Entry 5NZ7 (X-ray diffraction, 2.30 A resolution); this record covers chains A and B.

Chain A (and B):
Protein: Cellodextrin phosphorylase
Organism: Clostridium thermocellum
Notes: chain B of this document is another copy of the same molecule, construct and numbering; everything in this record applies to it too
UniProt: Q93HT8 (Q93HT8_CLOTM); numbering as in UniProt (aligned over 1-984)
Sequence (1009 residues; each row starts with the number of its first residue; numbers below 1 keep their minus sign (Met-24 is residue -24)):
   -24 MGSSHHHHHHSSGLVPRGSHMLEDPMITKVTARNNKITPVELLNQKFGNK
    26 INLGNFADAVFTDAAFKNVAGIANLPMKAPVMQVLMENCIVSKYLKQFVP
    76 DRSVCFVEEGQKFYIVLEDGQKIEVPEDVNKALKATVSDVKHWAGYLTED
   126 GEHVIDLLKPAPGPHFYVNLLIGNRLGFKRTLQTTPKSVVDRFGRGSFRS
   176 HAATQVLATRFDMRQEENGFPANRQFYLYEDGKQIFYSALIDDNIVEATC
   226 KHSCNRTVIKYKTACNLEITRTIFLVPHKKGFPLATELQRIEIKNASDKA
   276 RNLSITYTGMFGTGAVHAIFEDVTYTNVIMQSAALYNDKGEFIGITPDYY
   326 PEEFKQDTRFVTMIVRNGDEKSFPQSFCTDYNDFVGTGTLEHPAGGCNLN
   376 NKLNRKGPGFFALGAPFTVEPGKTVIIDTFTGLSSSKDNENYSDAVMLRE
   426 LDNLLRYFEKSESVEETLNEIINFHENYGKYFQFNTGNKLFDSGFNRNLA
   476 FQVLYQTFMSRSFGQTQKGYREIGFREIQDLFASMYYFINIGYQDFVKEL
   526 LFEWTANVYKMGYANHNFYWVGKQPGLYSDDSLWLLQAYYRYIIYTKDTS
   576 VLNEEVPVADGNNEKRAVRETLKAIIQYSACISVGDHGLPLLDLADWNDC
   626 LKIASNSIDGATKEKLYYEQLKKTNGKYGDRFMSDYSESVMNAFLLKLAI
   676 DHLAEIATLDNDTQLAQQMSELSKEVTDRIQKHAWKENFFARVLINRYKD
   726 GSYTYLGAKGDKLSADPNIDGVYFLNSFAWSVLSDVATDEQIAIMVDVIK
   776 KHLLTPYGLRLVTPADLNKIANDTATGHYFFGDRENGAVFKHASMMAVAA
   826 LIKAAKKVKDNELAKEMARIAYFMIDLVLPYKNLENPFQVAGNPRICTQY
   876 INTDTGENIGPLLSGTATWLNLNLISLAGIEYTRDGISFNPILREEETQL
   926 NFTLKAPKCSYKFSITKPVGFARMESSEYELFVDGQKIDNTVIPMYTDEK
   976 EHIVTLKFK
Disordered / not traced: -24 to 0 (chain B: -24 to 0, 650-652, 796-798)
Differences from the reference sequence: initiating methionine (-24); expression tag (-23 to 0)
What the authors report for this chain:
  - catalytic residues: Asp624 (proposed by the authors, not directly observed)

How chain A and chain B interact:
Contacting residue pairs (185; chain A residue first):
  Met1(A) - Asp313(B)
  Ile2(A) - Tyr311(B)
  Ile2(A) - Ile318(B)  hydrophobic
  Ile2(A) - Leu423(B)
  Thr3(A) - Ala309(B)
  Thr3(A) - Leu310(B)
  Thr3(A) - Tyr311(B)  hydrogen bond (backbone-backbone)
  Lys4(A) - Ala309(B)
  Lys4(A) - Asp323(B)  salt bridge
  Lys4(A) - Asp419(B)  salt bridge
  Val5(A) - Ala308(B)
  Val5(A) - Ala309(B)  hydrogen bond (backbone-backbone)
  Val5(A) - Leu378(B)
  Thr6(A) - Gln306(B)
  Thr6(A) - Ser307(B)
  Thr6(A) - Ala308(B)
  Thr6(A) - Asp323(B)
  Thr6(A) - Leu378(B)
  Ala7(A) - Gln306(B)
  Ala7(A) - Ser307(B)  hydrogen bond (backbone-backbone)
  Ala7(A) - Leu378(B)
  Ala7(A) - Asn379(B)
  Ala7(A) - Arg380(B)
  Arg8(A) - Gln306(B)  hydrogen bond
  Arg8(A) - Arg380(B)  hydrogen bond (side chain-backbone)
  Phe36(A) - Asn375(B)
  Phe36(A) - Asn376(B)  hydrogen bond (backbone-side chain)
  Thr37(A) - Asn376(B)
  Asp38(A) - Gln350(B)
  Asp38(A) - Asn376(B)
  Ala39(A) - Tyr311(B)  hydrogen bond (backbone-side chain)
  Ala39(A) - Phe317(B)  hydrophobic
  Ala39(A) - Gln350(B)  hydrogen bond (backbone-backbone)
  Ala39(A) - Phe352(B)  hydrophobic
  Ala39(A) - Asn376(B)
  Phe41(A) - Tyr311(B)
  Phe41(A) - Phe352(B)  hydrophobic
  Phe41(A) - Asn376(B)
  Gln58(A) - Asp358(B)  hydrogen bond (side chain-backbone)
  Gln58(A) - Asn375(B)  hydrogen bond
  Met61(A) - Asn373(B)  hydrogen bond (backbone-side chain)
  Glu62(A) - Gly361(B)
  Glu62(A) - Thr362(B)  hydrogen bond (side chain-backbone)
  Glu62(A) - Ala369(B)
  Ser67(A) - Asn373(B)
  Leu133(A) - Thr362(B)  hydrogen bond (backbone-side chain)
  Arg185(A) - Arg185(B)
  Arg185(A) - Asp187(B)  salt bridge
  Phe186(A) - Phe186(B)
  Phe186(A) - Ile294(B)
  Phe186(A) - Phe295(B)
  Asp187(A) - Arg185(B)  salt bridge
  Asp187(A) - Phe195(B)
  Asp187(A) - Ile294(B)
  Asp187(A) - Val298(B)
  Met188(A) - Phe286(B)
  Met188(A) - Thr288(B)
  Met188(A) - Val298(B)
  Met188(A) - Asn302(B)  hydrogen bond (backbone-side chain)
  Met188(A) - Pro383(B)
  Arg189(A) - Tyr356(B)
  Arg189(A) - Asn357(B)  hydrogen bond
  Gln190(A) - Thr299(B)  hydrogen bond
  Gln190(A) - Asn302(B)  hydrogen bond
  Glu191(A) - Asn357(B)  hydrogen bond
  Phe195(A) - Asp187(B)
  Gly207(A) - Cys64(B)
  Phe286(A) - Met188(B)
  Thr288(A) - Met188(B)
  Ile294(A) - Phe186(B)
  Ile294(A) - Asp187(B)
  Phe295(A) - Phe186(B)  hydrophobic
  Phe295(A) - Phe295(B)  hydrophobic
  Phe295(A) - Gly494(B)
  Phe295(A) - Tyr495(B)
  Asp297(A) - Arg809(B)  salt bridge
  Val298(A) - Asp187(B)
  Val298(A) - Met188(B)
  Val298(A) - Thr491(B)
  Thr299(A) - Gln190(B)  hydrogen bond
  Thr299(A) - Thr491(B)
  Thr299(A) - Arg809(B)
  Tyr300(A) - His803(B)  hydrogen bond
  Tyr300(A) - Tyr804(B)
  Tyr300(A) - Arg809(B)
  Asn302(A) - Met188(B)  hydrogen bond (side chain-backbone)
  Asn302(A) - Gln190(B)  hydrogen bond
  Val303(A) - Tyr804(B)  hydrophobic
  Val303(A) - Phe805(B)
  Ile304(A) - His803(B)
  Ile304(A) - Phe805(B)
  Met305(A) - Phe805(B)
  Gln306(A) - Thr6(B)
  Gln306(A) - Ala7(B)
  Gln306(A) - Arg8(B)  hydrogen bond
  Gln306(A) - Phe805(B)
  Ser307(A) - Thr6(B)
  Ser307(A) - Ala7(B)  hydrogen bond (backbone-backbone)
  Ala308(A) - Val5(B)
  Ala308(A) - Thr6(B)
  Ala309(A) - Thr3(B)
  Ala309(A) - Lys4(B)
  Ala309(A) - Val5(B)  hydrogen bond (backbone-backbone)
  Leu310(A) - Thr3(B)
  Tyr311(A) - Ile2(B)
  Tyr311(A) - Thr3(B)  hydrogen bond (backbone-backbone)
  Tyr311(A) - Val5(B)  hydrophobic
  Tyr311(A) - Ala39(B)  hydrogen bond (side chain-backbone)
  Tyr311(A) - Phe41(B)
  Asn312(A) - Met1(B)
  Asp313(A) - Met1(B)
  Phe317(A) - Ala39(B)  hydrophobic
  Asp323(A) - Lys4(B)  salt bridge
  Asp323(A) - Thr6(B)
  Tyr325(A) - Gly802(B)
  Tyr325(A) - His803(B)
  Tyr325(A) - Tyr804(B)
  Tyr325(A) - Phe805(B)  hydrophobic
  Pro326(A) - Gly802(B)
  Pro326(A) - His803(B)
  Glu327(A) - Thr801(B)
  Glu328(A) - His803(B)
  Gln350(A) - Asp38(B)
  Gln350(A) - Ala39(B)  hydrogen bond (backbone-backbone)
  Phe352(A) - Ala39(B)  hydrophobic
  Phe352(A) - Phe41(B)  hydrophobic
  Tyr356(A) - Arg189(B)
  Asn357(A) - Arg189(B)  hydrogen bond
  Asn357(A) - Glu191(B)  hydrogen bond
  Asp358(A) - Gln58(B)
  Gly361(A) - Glu62(B)
  Thr362(A) - Glu62(B)  hydrogen bond (backbone-side chain)
  Thr362(A) - Leu133(B)  hydrogen bond (side chain-backbone)
  Thr364(A) - Glu366(B)
  Glu366(A) - Thr364(B)
  Ala369(A) - Glu62(B)
  Asn373(A) - Met61(B)  hydrogen bond (side chain-backbone)
  Asn373(A) - Ser67(B)
  Asn375(A) - Phe36(B)
  Asn376(A) - Phe36(B)  hydrogen bond (side chain-backbone)
  Asn376(A) - Thr37(B)
  Asn376(A) - Asp38(B)
  Asn376(A) - Ala39(B)
  Asn376(A) - Phe41(B)
  Leu378(A) - Val5(B)
  Leu378(A) - Thr6(B)
  Leu378(A) - Ala7(B)
  Asn379(A) - Ala7(B)
  Arg380(A) - Arg8(B)  hydrogen bond (backbone-side chain)
  Arg380(A) - Asp879(B)  salt bridge
  Arg380(A) - Thr880(B)
  Lys381(A) - Glu882(B)  salt bridge
  Lys381(A) - Ile884(B)
  Pro383(A) - Met188(B)
  Asp419(A) - Lys4(B)  salt bridge
  Leu423(A) - Ile2(B)
  Leu426(A) - Ile2(B)  hydrophobic
  Asp427(A) - Ile2(B)
  Thr491(A) - Val298(B)
  Thr491(A) - Thr299(B)
  Gly494(A) - Phe295(B)
  Thr801(A) - Glu327(B)
  Gly802(A) - Tyr325(B)
  Gly802(A) - Pro326(B)
  His803(A) - Tyr300(B)  hydrogen bond
  His803(A) - Ile304(B)
  His803(A) - Tyr325(B)
  His803(A) - Pro326(B)
  His803(A) - Glu328(B)  salt bridge
  Tyr804(A) - Tyr300(B)
  Tyr804(A) - Val303(B)  hydrophobic
  Tyr804(A) - Tyr325(B)
  Phe805(A) - Val303(B)
  Phe805(A) - Ile304(B)
  Phe805(A) - Met305(B)
  Phe805(A) - Gln306(B)
  Phe805(A) - Tyr325(B)  hydrophobic
  Arg809(A) - Asp297(B)  salt bridge
  Arg809(A) - Thr299(B)
  Arg809(A) - Tyr300(B)
  Asn811(A) - Tyr325(B)
  Asp879(A) - Arg380(B)  salt bridge
  Thr880(A) - Arg380(B)
  Glu882(A) - Lys381(B)  salt bridge
  Ile884(A) - Lys381(B)
Other interface residues (no listed pair), chain A (103 interface residues in all): Val35, Ala40, Ala183, Glu192, Leu215, Met285, Thr301, Ile318, Thr321, Tyr324, Ser351, Leu430, Lys493, Asp808, Tyr875
Other interface residues (no listed pair), chain B (105 interface residues in all): Val35, Ala40, Ala183, Glu192, Leu215, Met285, Gly287, Val291, Asn312, Gly315, Thr321, Tyr324, Ser351, Leu426, Asp427, Lys493, Asp808, Asn811, Tyr875

Overview:
103 residues of chain A face 105 of chain B across their interface, with 36 hydrogen bonds and 13 salt
bridges. Polar contacts include Lys4(A)-Asp323(B), Lys4(A)-Asp419(B) and Arg185(A)-Asp187(B). The paper
reports the catalytic residue Asp624(A).
Both chains are Cellodextrin phosphorylase (Clostridium thermocellum). Entry 5NZ7 (Clostridium thermocellum
cellodextrin phosphorylase ligand free form) was determined by X-ray diffraction together with 5NZ8 from the
same study.
